3SDK - chains B and C of the 28 polymer chains in the assembly; structure by X-ray diffraction, 2.70 A resolution.

== Chain B ==
Protein: Proteasome component Y13
Source organism: Saccharomyces cerevisiae
Notes: EC 3.4.25.1
UniProtKB: P23638 (PSA4_YEAST); the construct lacks a stretch of the UniProt sequence and is renumbered around it, so the offset changes along the chain: 13-63 = UniProt 11-61; 64-144 = UniProt 63-143; 145-200 = UniProt 145-200; 202-204 = UniProt 201-203; 2 more segments
Amino-acid sequence (235 residues; numbered 13 to 239 plus 9 insertion-coded residues; 1 number in that range is skipped by the numbering (no residue carries it; nothing is unmodelled there); the number before each row is that of its first residue; a row labelled like 204A-204B holds insertion residues (204A, then the next letters in order)):
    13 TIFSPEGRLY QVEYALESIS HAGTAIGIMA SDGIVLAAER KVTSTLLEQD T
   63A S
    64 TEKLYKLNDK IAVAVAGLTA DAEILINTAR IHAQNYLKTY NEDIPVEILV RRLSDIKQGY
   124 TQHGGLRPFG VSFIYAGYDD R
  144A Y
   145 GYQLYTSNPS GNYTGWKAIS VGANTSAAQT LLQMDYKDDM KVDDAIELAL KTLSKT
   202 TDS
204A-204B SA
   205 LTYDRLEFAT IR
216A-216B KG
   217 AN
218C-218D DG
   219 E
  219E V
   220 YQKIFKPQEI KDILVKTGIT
Swiss-Prot annotation at these positions:
  - cross-link (Glycyl lysine isopeptide (Lys-Gly)): Lys101 (interchain with G-Cter in ubiquitin), Lys199 (interchain with G-Cter in ubiquitin), Lys225 (interchain with G-Cter in ubiquitin)

== Chain C ==
Protein: Proteasome component PRE6
Source organism: Saccharomyces cerevisiae
Notes: EC 3.4.25.1
UniProtKB: P40303 (PSA7_YEAST); the construct lacks a stretch of the UniProt sequence and is renumbered around it, so the offset changes along the chain: 7-62 = UniProt 3-58; 63-143 = UniProt 60-140; 145-180 = UniProt 144-179; 182-203 = UniProt 184-205; 1 more segments
Amino-acid sequence (241 residues; each row starts with the number of its first residue; note: 3 numbers in that range are skipped by the numbering (no residue carries them; nothing is unmodelled there); a row labelled like 180A-180D holds insertion residues (180A, then the next letters in order)):
     7 GYDRALSIFS PDGHIFQVEY ALEAVKRGTC AVGVKGKNCV VLGCERRSTL KLQDTR
   62A I
    63 TPSKVSKIDS HVVLSFSGLN ADSRILIEKA RVEAQSHRLT LEDPVTVEYL TRYVAGVQQR
   123 YTQSGGVRPF GVSTLIAGFD P
  143A R
   144 D
  144B D
   145 EPKLYQTEPS GIYSSWSAQT IGRNSKTVRE FLEKNY
180A-180D DRKE
   182 PPATVEECVK LTVRSLLEVV QT
   206 GAKNIEITVV KPDSDIVALS SEEINQYVTQ IEQEKQEQ
Swiss-Prot annotation at these positions:
  - modified residue: Thr63 (Phosphothreonine)

== Interface between chain B and chain C ==
Residue-residue contacts - 68 pairs, chain B then chain C:
  Thr13(B) with Leu12(C); Arg130(C)
  Ile14(B) with Leu12(C), hydrophobic; Gln23(C)
  Phe15(B) with Gln23(C), hydrogen bond (backbone-side chain); Tyr26(C); Ala27(C), hydrophobic; Leu81(C), hydrophobic; Arg130(C); Pro131(C); Gly133(C)
  Ser16(B) with Tyr26(C)
  Pro17(B) with Tyr26(C); Glu29(C)
  Glu18(B) with Glu29(C); Arg33(C), hydrogen bond (backbone-side chain)
  Gly19(B) with Tyr26(C); Glu29(C); Ala30(C)
  Arg20(B) with Arg33(C)
  Leu21(B) with Arg130(C)
  Met41(B) with Asp60(C)
  Arg114(B) with Arg86(C)
  Ser117(B) with Arg86(C), hydrogen bond (backbone-side chain)
  Asp118(B) with Arg86(C), salt bridge; Ile87(C)
  Gln121(B) with Ala83(C); Asp84(C); Ile87(C); Arg130(C)
  Thr124(B) with Arg130(C), hydrogen bond (backbone-side chain)
  Gln125(B) with Tyr123(C); Val129(C); Arg130(C), hydrogen bond (backbone-backbone); Phe132(C)
  His126(B) with Gly128(C); Val129(C)
  Gly127(B) with Tyr8(C); Gly128(C), hydrogen bond (backbone-backbone)
  Gly128(B) with Tyr8(C)
  Tyr144A(B) with Arg62(C), hydrogen bond (backbone-side chain); Ile62A(C), hydrophobic
  Tyr146(B) with Arg62(C), hydrogen bond (backbone-side chain)
  Leu148(B) with Ile62A(C)
  Tyr149(B) with Ile62A(C)
  Ser154(B) with Ala83(C)
  Gly155(B) with Ala83(C); Arg86(C), hydrogen bond (backbone-side chain)
  Asn156(B) with Asn82(C); Ala83(C)
  Tyr157(B) with Pro64(C); Arg86(C)
  Gly159(B) with Gln59(C); Asp60(C), hydrogen bond (backbone-backbone); Ile62A(C); Thr63(C), hydrogen bond (backbone-side chain)
  Trp160(B) with Leu56(C), hydrophobic; Leu58(C); Gln59(C); Asp60(C)
  Lys161(B) with Leu58(C), hydrogen bond (backbone-backbone); Gln59(C)
  Ala162(B) with Leu58(C)
  Gln173(B) with Leu56(C)
  Leu176(B) with Leu58(C)
  Gln177(B) with Lys57(C); Leu58(C)
  Tyr180(B) with Leu58(C), hydrophobic
Also at the interface, not in a pair above, chain B (38 interface residues in all): Glu110, Gln147, Thr158

== Summary ==
38 residues of chain B and 30 residues of chain C are in contact; the contacts include 12 hydrogen bonds and 1
salt bridge. Polar contacts include Asp118(B)-Arg86(C), Phe15(B)-Gln23(C) and Glu18(B)-Arg33(C).
Here chain B is Proteasome component Y13 and chain C is Proteasome component PRE6, both from Saccharomyces
cerevisiae. Entry 3SDK (Structure of yeast 20S open-gate proteasome with Compound 34) was determined by X-ray
diffraction (same publication as 3SDI, 3OEU and 3OEV).
